PDB entry 6ZYW | electron microscopy, 8.78 A resolution (very low resolution: no residue pairs are listed; an interface is given only as per-side residue counts) | chains O and e of the 19 polymer chains in the assembly

== Chain O ==
Molecule: Dynein light chain tctex-type 1 protein
From: Tetrahymena thermophila SB210
UniProtKB: A4VEB3 (A4VEB3_TETTS); residues 1-117 here = UniProt positions 1-117
Chain sequence (117 residues; numbered 1 to 117; the number before each row is that of its first residue):
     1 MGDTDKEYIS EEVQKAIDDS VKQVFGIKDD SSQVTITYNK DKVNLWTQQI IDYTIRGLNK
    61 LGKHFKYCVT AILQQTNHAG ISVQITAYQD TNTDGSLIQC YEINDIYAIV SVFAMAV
Not modelled in the structure: 1-6

== Chain e ==
Molecule: Flagellar outer dynein arm intermediate protein, putative
From: Tetrahymena thermophila SB210
UniProtKB: Q23FU1 (Q23FU1_TETTS); the author numbering skips numbers that UniProt does not, so the offset changes along the chain: 1-66 = UniProt 1-66; 72-81 = UniProt 67-76; 95-688 = UniProt 77-670
Chain sequence (670 residues; numbered 1 to 688; 18 numbers in that range are skipped by the numbering (no residue carries them; nothing is unmodelled there); the number before each row is that of its first residue):
     1 MAEYFTYSKK RKEFNNPINF QDTETRYGGI QNQVVNINQY VQRNPNFIDL DNIAELSEHS
    61 VNTERV
    72 KTGDRGMSHK
    95 EGGWPGNVDP NEAQETGRFK KRIEKDTSFP QAVKDLKEGV EKCIYQNNQI DLLEEYFEGE
   155 TSEHVVENLS SKTLMLFKDE KEICKRSVSE ISWHPEGPTK VAVSYAIMRF QQMPEKMPTQ
   215 AYVWDLLNPN SPEIKLMSPS AVTNISYNQK IPDQIGGGCY NGLLAVWDGR KGENPIMISP
   275 VENSHYEPVT HFHWLMSKTG SECVTTSTDG KVMWWDTRKF EAGPVEKLNI IEGLGENEEI
   335 IGGTALEYNV EAGPSKFLIG TESGSILTAN KKLKKPVEIT TRYGLDQGRH LGPVYSINRS
   395 NQNPKYFLSV GDWSCKIWVE DLKTPIIRTK YHGSYLSDGC WSPTRSGAFF LVRRDGWMDV
   455 WDYYYRQNEI AFSHKVSDSP LTCIKINQTG GAYHNSGKLC AIGDQDGTVT ILELCDSLYT
   515 MQPKEKDIIN EMFEREYRKE KNLETIKKQQ ELAKRQVQKD MGSQKEKWEK KKLEMIETAE
   575 ASFHENLAKN PVNEEEFNEL DSPSEKRKKT NQNQGREQEE QSREEQEASG NFNQQQQQQQ
   635 EEEQQQEGEQ QHHQNQEHQN GQGHENGQEE GEENGEEGNQ QENEGQEENE QQQE
Not modelled in the structure: 1-17, 138-688

== Chain O / chain e interface ==
At this resolution (9 A) residue pairs are not listed: 12 residues of chain O and 10 of chain e lie at the interface.

== Overview ==
12 residues of chain O and 10 residues of chain e are in contact.
Here chain O is Dynein light chain tctex-type 1 protein and chain e is Flagellar outer dynein arm intermediate
protein, putative, both from Tetrahymena thermophila SB210. Entry 6ZYW (Outer Dynein Arm-Shulin complex -
overall structure (Tetrahymena thermophila)) was determined by electron microscopy together with 6ZYY and 6ZYX
from the same study.
